PDB entry 6L8I | X-ray diffraction, 1.70 A resolution | chain A

Chain A:
Name: Protein LUTEIN DEFICIENT 5, chloroplastic
Organism: Arabidopsis thaliana
Notes: EC 1.14.-.-
UniProtKB: Q93VK5 (LUT5_ARATH); numbering as in UniProt (aligned over 78-595)
Chain sequence (519 residues; each row starts with the number of its first residue):
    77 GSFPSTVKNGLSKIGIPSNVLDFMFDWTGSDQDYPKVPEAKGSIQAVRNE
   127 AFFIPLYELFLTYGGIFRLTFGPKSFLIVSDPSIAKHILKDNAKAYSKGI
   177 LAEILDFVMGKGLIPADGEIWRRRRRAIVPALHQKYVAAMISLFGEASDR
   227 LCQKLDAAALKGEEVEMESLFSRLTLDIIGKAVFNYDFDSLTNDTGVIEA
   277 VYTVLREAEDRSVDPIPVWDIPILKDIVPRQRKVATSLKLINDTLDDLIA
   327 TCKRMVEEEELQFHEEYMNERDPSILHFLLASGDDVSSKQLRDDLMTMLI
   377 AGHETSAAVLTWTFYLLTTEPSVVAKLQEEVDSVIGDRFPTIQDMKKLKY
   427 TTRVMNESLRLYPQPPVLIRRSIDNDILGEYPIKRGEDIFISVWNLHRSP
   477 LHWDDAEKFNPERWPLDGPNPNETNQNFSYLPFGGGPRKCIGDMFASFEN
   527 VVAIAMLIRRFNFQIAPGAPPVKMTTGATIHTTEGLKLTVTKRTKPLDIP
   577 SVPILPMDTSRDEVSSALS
Unresolved in the structure: 77-125, 289-304, 581-595
Differences from the reference sequence: expression tag (77); engineered mutation Asp290 (Ser in Q93VK5), Leu300 (Trp in Q93VK5), Val304 (Ser in Q93VK5)
UniProt features mapped onto this chain:
  - binding site (heme): Cys516
Metal / ion sites: heme Fe near Cys516 (its only coordinating residue here)
Residues lining bound ligands: heme (HEM): Lys174, Leu177, Leu189, Ile190, Trp197, Arg201, Leu208, Ile255, Ile351, Met374, Ala377, Gly378, Thr381, Ser382, Val385, Leu435, Gln440, Pro441, Leu444, Arg446, Pro508, Phe509, Gly510, Arg514, Lys515, Cys516, Ile517, Gly518, Phe521, Ala522, Asn526
Reported in the primary citation:
  - mutagenesis - S290D/W300L/S304V: unchanged catalytic activity
  - catalytic residues: Thr381 (proposed by the authors, not directly observed)

In short:
Chain A binds heme. Curated annotation (UniProt) lists heme-binding residue Cys516. From the paper: the
catalytic residue Thr381; S290D/W300L/S304V leave catalytic activity unchanged.
Chain A is Protein LUTEIN DEFICIENT 5, chloroplastic (Arabidopsis thaliana); the structure, Crystal structure
of CYP97A3 mutant S290D/W300L/S304V, was determined by X-ray diffraction, deposited together with 6L8H, 6L8J
and 6J95.
